2OHI - chains A and B; structure by X-ray diffraction, 2.30 A resolution.

== Chain A (and B) ==
Name: Type A flavoprotein fprA
From: Methanothermobacter thermautotrophicus
Notes: EC 1.-.-.-; chain B of this document is another copy of the same molecule, construct and numbering; everything in this record applies to it too
UniProtKB: Q50497 (FPRA_METTM); numbering as in UniProt (aligned over 1-404)
Sequence (404 residues; row label = number of the first residue in the row):
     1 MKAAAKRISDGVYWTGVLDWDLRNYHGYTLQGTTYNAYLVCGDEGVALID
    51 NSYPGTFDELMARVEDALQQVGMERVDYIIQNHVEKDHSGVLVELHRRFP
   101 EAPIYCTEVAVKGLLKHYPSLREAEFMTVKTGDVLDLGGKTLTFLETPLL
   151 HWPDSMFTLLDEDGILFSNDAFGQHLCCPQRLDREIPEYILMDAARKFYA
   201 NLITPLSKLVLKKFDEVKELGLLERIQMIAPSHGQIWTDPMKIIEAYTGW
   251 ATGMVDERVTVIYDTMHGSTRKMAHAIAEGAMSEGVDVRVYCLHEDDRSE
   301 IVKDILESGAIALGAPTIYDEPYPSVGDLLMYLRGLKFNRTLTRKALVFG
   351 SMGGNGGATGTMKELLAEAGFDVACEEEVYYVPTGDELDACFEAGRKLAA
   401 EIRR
Unresolved in the structure: 404
Ion coordination: Fe ion site 1: His-83, Glu-85, Asp-170; Fe ion site 2: Asp-87, His-88, Asp-170, His-233
Ligand contacts:
  - FMN (flavin mononucleotide), molecule 1: His-26, Glu-85, His-151, Trp-152, Leu-202
  - FMN, molecule 2: Thr-265, Met-266, His-267, Gly-268, Ser-269, Thr-270, Arg-271, Pro-316, Thr-317, Ile-318, Tyr-319, Asp-320, Ser-351, Met-352, Gly-353, Gly-354, Asn-355, Gly-356, Tyr-381
Swiss-Prot annotation at these positions:
  - binding site (Fe cation): His-83, Glu-85, Asp-87, His-88, His-151, Asp-170, His-233
  - binding site (FMN): Thr-265 to Thr-270, Thr-317 to Asp-320, Ser-351 to Gly-356

== How chain A and chain B interact ==
Residue-residue contacts (64; chain A residue first):
  Asn-24(A) / His-294(B)
  His-26(A) / Met-266(B)
  His-26(A) / Tyr-323(B)  hydrogen bond (backbone-side chain)
  Gly-27(A) / Tyr-323(B)  hydrogen bond (backbone-side chain)
  Val-84(A) / Tyr-381(B)
  Glu-85(A) / His-267(B)  salt bridge
  Lys-86(A) / His-267(B)  hydrogen bond (side chain-backbone)
  Gly-113(A) / Tyr-380(B)
  Gly-113(A) / Tyr-381(B)
  Lys-116(A) / Tyr-380(B)  hydrogen bond (side chain-backbone)
  Lys-116(A) / Tyr-381(B)
  Lys-116(A) / Val-382(B)  hydrogen bond (side chain-backbone)
  Lys-116(A) / Glu-387(B)  salt bridge
  His-117(A) / Tyr-381(B)
  His-151(A) / Tyr-319(B)  hydrogen bond
  Trp-152(A) / Tyr-381(B)
  Asp-154(A) / Tyr-381(B)
  Leu-202(A) / Tyr-319(B)  hydrogen bond (backbone-side chain)
  Pro-205(A) / Tyr-319(B)  hydrophobic
  Met-266(A) / His-26(B)
  His-267(A) / Glu-85(B)
  His-267(A) / Lys-86(B)  hydrogen bond (backbone-side chain)
  His-294(A) / Asn-24(B)  hydrogen bond
  Arg-298(A) / Tyr-323(B)  hydrogen bond
  Arg-298(A) / Pro-324(B)
  Tyr-319(A) / His-151(B)  hydrogen bond
  Tyr-319(A) / Leu-202(B)  hydrogen bond (side chain-backbone)
  Tyr-319(A) / Pro-205(B)  hydrophobic
  Tyr-319(A) / Gly-335(B)
  Glu-321(A) / Met-331(B)
  Glu-321(A) / Arg-334(B)  salt bridge
  Glu-321(A) / Gly-335(B)
  Pro-322(A) / Met-331(B)  hydrophobic
  Tyr-323(A) / His-26(B)  hydrogen bond (side chain-backbone)
  Tyr-323(A) / Gly-27(B)  hydrogen bond (side chain-backbone)
  Tyr-323(A) / Arg-298(B)  hydrogen bond
  Pro-324(A) / Arg-298(B)
  Pro-324(A) / Asp-328(B)
  Pro-324(A) / Tyr-332(B)  hydrophobic
  Ser-325(A) / Asp-328(B)  hydrogen bond (backbone-side chain)
  Gly-327(A) / Gly-327(B)
  Gly-327(A) / Met-331(B)
  Asp-328(A) / Pro-324(B)
  Asp-328(A) / Ser-325(B)
  Asp-328(A) / Gly-327(B)
  Asp-328(A) / Asp-328(B)
  Met-331(A) / Pro-322(B)
  Met-331(A) / Gly-327(B)
  Met-331(A) / Leu-365(B)  hydrophobic
  Tyr-332(A) / Pro-324(B)  hydrophobic
  Arg-334(A) / Glu-321(B)  salt bridge
  Gly-335(A) / Tyr-319(B)
  Gly-335(A) / Glu-321(B)
  Leu-365(A) / Met-331(B)  hydrophobic
  Tyr-380(A) / Gly-113(B)
  Tyr-380(A) / Lys-116(B)  hydrogen bond (backbone-side chain)
  Tyr-381(A) / Val-84(B)
  Tyr-381(A) / Gly-113(B)
  Tyr-381(A) / His-117(B)
  Tyr-381(A) / Trp-152(B)
  Val-382(A) / Lys-116(B)  hydrogen bond (backbone-side chain)
  Val-382(A) / His-117(B)
  Thr-384(A) / Lys-116(B)
  Glu-387(A) / Lys-116(B)  salt bridge
Also at the interface, not in a pair above, chain A (46 interface residues in all): Tyr-25, Lys-112, Pro-153, Asn-201, Ile-203, Leu-206, Val-326, Leu-336, Val-379, Pro-383
Also at the interface, not in a pair above, chain B (44 interface residues in all): Tyr-25, Lys-112, Asp-154, Asn-201, Leu-206, Val-326, Leu-336, Gly-353, Pro-383, Thr-384

== In short ==
46 residues of chain A face 44 of chain B across their interface, with 18 hydrogen bonds and 5 salt bridges.
Polar pairs include Glu-85(A)/His-267(B), Lys-116(A)/Glu-387(B) and Glu-321(A)/Arg-334(B). Chain A binds
flavin mononucleotide.
Both chains are Type A flavoprotein fprA (Methanothermobacter thermautotrophicus). Entry 2OHI (Crystal
Structure of coenzyme F420H2 oxidase (FprA), a diiron flavoprotein, reduced state) was determined by X-ray
diffraction (same publication as 2OHH and 2OHJ).
